1OUU - chains A and C of the 4 polymer chains in the assembly; structure by X-ray diffraction, 2.50 A resolution.

Chain A (and C):
Name: Hemoglobin I
Source organism: Oncorhynchus mykiss
Notes: engineered mutation(s): CHAIN A, C, DEL(D32,K33); chain C of this document is another copy of the same molecule, construct and numbering; everything in this record applies to it too
UniProt: P02019 (HBA1_ONCMY); aligned to UniProt positions 1-141 over residues 1-141 (the alignment contains insertions or deletions, so no single offset holds)
Amino-acid sequence (143 residues; each row starts with the number of its first residue; numbering starts at 0):
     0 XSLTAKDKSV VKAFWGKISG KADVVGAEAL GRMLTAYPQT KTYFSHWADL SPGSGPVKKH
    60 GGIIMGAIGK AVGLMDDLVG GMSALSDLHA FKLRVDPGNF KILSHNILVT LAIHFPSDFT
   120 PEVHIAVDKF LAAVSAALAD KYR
Modified / non-standard residues: ACE (acetyl group) at position 0
Bound ions: heme Fe: His88 (together with carbon monoxide)
Small-molecule neighbours:
  - carbon monoxide (CMO): Phe43, His59, Ile63, His88
  - heme (HEM): Thr39, Tyr42, Phe43, His45, Trp46, His59, Ile62, Ile63, Ala66, Ile67, Met81, Leu84, Leu87, His88, Leu92, Val94, Asn98, Phe99, Leu102, Val133, Leu137

Chain A / chain C interface:
Residue-residue contacts - 9 pairs, chain A then chain C:
  ACE_0(A) - Asp139(C)
  Ser1(A) - Asp139(C)  hydrogen bond
  Ile124(A) - Arg142(C)
  Asp127(A) - Arg142(C)  salt bridge
  Lys128(A) - Arg142(C)  hydrogen bond (side chain-backbone)
  Asp139(A) - ACE_0(C)
  Asp139(A) - Ser1(C)  hydrogen bond
  Arg142(A) - Asp127(C)  salt bridge
  Arg142(A) - Lys128(C)  hydrogen bond (backbone-side chain)
Also at the interface, not in a pair above, chain C (7 interface residues in all): Ile124

Overview:
Chain A and chain C each contribute 7 residues to their interface; the contacts include 4 hydrogen bonds and 2
salt bridges. Among the polar pairs are Asp127(A)-Arg142(C), Ser1(A)-Asp139(C) and Lys128(A)-Arg142(C). Bound
to chain A: heme and carbon monoxide.
Chain A and chain C are both Hemoglobin I (Oncorhynchus mykiss); the structure, Carbonmonoxy trout hemoglobin
I, was determined by X-ray diffraction (same publication as 1OUT).
